Entry 4LPZ (X-ray diffraction, 3.15 A resolution); this record covers chains B and D of the 3 polymer chains in the assembly.

== Chain B ==
Molecule: Aryl hydrocarbon receptor nuclear translocator
From: Homo sapiens
Notes: fragment: PAS 2 and PAC domain residues 356-470
UniProtKB: P27540 (ARNT_HUMAN); numbering as in UniProt (aligned over 356-470)
Chain sequence (119 residues; each row starts with the number of its first residue):
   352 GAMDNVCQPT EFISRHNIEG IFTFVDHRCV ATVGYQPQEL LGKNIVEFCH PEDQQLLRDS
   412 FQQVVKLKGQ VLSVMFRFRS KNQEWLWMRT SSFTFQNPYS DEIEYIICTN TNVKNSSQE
Unresolved in the structure: 352-360, 447-453, 465-470
Differences from the reference sequence: expression tag (352-355)

== Chain D ==
Molecule: Transforming acidic coiled-coil-containing protein 3
From: Mus musculus
Notes: engineered mutation(s): D622A, E629A
Chain sequence (44 residues; numbered 588 to 631; the number before each row is that of its first residue):
   588 GEFEVNYHLE NEVARLKKLV GEKTKEIDEL TRICADLISK MAKI
Unresolved in the structure: 588-595, 627-631

== Chain B / chain D interface ==
Residue-residue contacts - 9 pairs, chain B then chain D:
  R366(B) - E616(D)  salt bridge
  F375(B) - E616(D)
  F375(B) - L617(D)  hydrophobic
  F375(B) - I620(D)  hydrophobic
  H378(B) - E613(D)  salt bridge
  Q389(B) - E609(D)
  F446(B) - D623(D)
  Y456(B) - I620(D)
  Y456(B) - D623(D)  hydrogen bond
Other interface residues (no listed pair), chain B (10 interface residues in all): T374, D377, F444, I458
Other interface residues (no listed pair), chain D (8 interface residues in all): R619, L624

== In short ==
The interface between chain B and chain D involves 10 residues on one side and 8 on the other, with 1 hydrogen
bond and 2 salt bridges. Among the polar pairs are R366(B)-E616(D), H378(B)-E613(D) and Y456(B)-D623(D).
Here chain B is Aryl hydrocarbon receptor nuclear translocator (Homo sapiens) and chain D is Transforming
acidic coiled-coil-containing protein 3 (Mus musculus). Entry 4LPZ (ARNT transcription factor/coactivator
complex) was determined by X-ray diffraction (same publication as 4PKY).
